6QCW - chains B and R of the 6 polymer chains in the assembly; structure by X-ray diffraction, 2.88 A resolution.

[Chain B]
Protein: RNA-directed RNA polymerase catalytic subunit
Source organism: Influenza B virus
Notes: EC 2.7.7.48
UniProt: Q5V8Y6 (Q5V8Y6_9INFB); residues 1-752 here = UniProt positions 1-752
Sequence (772 residues; each row starts with the number of its first residue; numbers below 1 keep their minus sign (Gly-8 is residue -8)):
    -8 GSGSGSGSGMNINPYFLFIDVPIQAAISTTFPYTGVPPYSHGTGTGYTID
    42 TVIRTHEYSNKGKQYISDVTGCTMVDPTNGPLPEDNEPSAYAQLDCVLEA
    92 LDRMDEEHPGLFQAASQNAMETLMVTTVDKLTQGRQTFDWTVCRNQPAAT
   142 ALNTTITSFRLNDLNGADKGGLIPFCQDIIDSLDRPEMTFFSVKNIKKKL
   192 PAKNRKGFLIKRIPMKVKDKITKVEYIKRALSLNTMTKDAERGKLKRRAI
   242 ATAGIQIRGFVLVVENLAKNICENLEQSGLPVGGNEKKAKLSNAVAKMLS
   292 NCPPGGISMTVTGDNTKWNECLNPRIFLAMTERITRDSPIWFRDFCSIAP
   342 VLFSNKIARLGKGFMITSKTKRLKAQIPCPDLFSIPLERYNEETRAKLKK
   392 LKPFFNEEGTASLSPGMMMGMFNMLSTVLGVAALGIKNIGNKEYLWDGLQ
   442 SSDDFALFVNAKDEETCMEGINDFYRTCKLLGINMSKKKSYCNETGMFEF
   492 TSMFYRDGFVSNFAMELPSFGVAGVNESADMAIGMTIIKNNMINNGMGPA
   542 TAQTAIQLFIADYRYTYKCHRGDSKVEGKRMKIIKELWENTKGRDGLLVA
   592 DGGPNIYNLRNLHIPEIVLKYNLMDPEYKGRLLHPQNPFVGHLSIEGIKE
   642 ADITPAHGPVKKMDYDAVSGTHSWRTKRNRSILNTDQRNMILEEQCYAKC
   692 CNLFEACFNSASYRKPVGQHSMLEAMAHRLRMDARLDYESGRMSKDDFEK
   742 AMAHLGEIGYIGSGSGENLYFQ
Disordered / not traced: -8 to -1, 636-640, 750-763
Sequence notes: expression tag (-8 to 0, 753-763)
From the paper describing this entry:
  - conformationally variable residues (loop rearrangement, side-chain flip): Phe344, Gly407 to Phe413
  - catalytic residues: Asp305, Asp444, Asp445 (proposed by the authors, not directly observed)

[Chain R]
Molecule: 21-nt RNA strand
Sequence (21 nucleotides; numbered 1 to 21; the number before each row is that of its first residue):
     1 UAUACCUCUGCUUCUGCUAUU

[Interface between chain B and chain R]
Residue-residue contacts - 52 pairs, chain B then chain R:
  Gly125(B) with C17(R), phosphate contact
  Arg126(B) with G16(R), phosphate contact; C17(R), phosphate contact
  Gln127(B) with U15(R), hydrogen bond to the phosphate; G16(R), hydrogen bond to the phosphate
  Arg135(B) with C14(R), base contact
  Asn136(B) with C14(R), hydrogen bond to the phosphate; U15(R), phosphate contact
  Asn225(B) with C14(R), sugar contact
  Thr226(B) with C14(R), sugar contact
  Met227(B) with C14(R), sugar contact; U15(R), sugar contact; G16(R), sugar contact
  Lys229(B) with G16(R), hydrogen bond to the base
  Asp230(B) with U15(R), hydrogen bond to the base
  Arg239(B) with G16(R), hydrogen bond to the base
  Ile241(B) with G16(R), base contact
  Ala242(B) with G16(R), hydrogen bond to the sugar
  Thr243(B) with G16(R), sugar contact
  Arg249(B) with G16(R), hydrogen bond to the phosphate; C17(R), salt bridge to the phosphate
  Lys260(B) with A19(R), salt bridge to the phosphate
  Leu271(B) with U18(R), sugar contact; A19(R), sugar contact
  Pro272(B) with A19(R), hydrogen bond to the sugar
  Val273(B) with A19(R), hydrogen bond to the sugar
  Gly274(B) with A19(R), sugar contact; U20(R), sugar contact
  Gly275(B) with U20(R), sugar contact
  Gly352(B) with C14(R), hydrogen bond to the base
  Lys353(B) with U13(R), hydrogen bond to the base; C14(R), salt bridge to the phosphate
  Met410(B) with G16(R), hydrogen bond to the base
  Gly411(B) with G16(R), base contact; C17(R), base contact
  Met412(B) with C17(R), sugar contact
  Asn414(B) with C17(R), hydrogen bond to the sugar; U18(R), hydrogen bond to the sugar
  Met415(B) with U18(R), sugar contact; A19(R), sugar contact
  Asp655(B) with U21(R), base contact
  Asn670(B) with G10(R), sugar contact; C11(R), hydrogen bond to the phosphate; U12(R), base contact
  Arg671(B) with U9(R), salt bridge to the phosphate; G10(R), hydrogen bond to the phosphate
  Ser672(B) with U9(R), hydrogen bond to the sugar; G10(R), sugar contact; U12(R), phosphate contact
  Asn675(B) with C8(R), hydrogen bond to the sugar; U9(R), hydrogen bond to the sugar
  Gln678(B) with U13(R), phosphate contact
Other interface residues (no listed pair), chain B (37 interface residues in all): Thr228, Glu256, Lys668

[Overview]
37 residues of chain B face 14 of chain R across their interface; the contacts include 20 hydrogen bonds and 4
salt bridges. Among the polar pairs are Lys229(B)-G16(R), Asp230(B)-U15(R) and Arg239(B)-G16(R). From the
paper: catalytic residues Asp305(B), Asp444(B) and Asp445(B); conformational variability at Phe344(B) and
Gly407(B).
Here chain B is RNA-directed RNA polymerase catalytic subunit (Influenza B virus) and chain R is a 21-nt RNA
strand. Entry 6QCW (Crystal structure of influenza B polymerase initiation state with capped 14-mer RNA
primer) was determined by X-ray diffraction together with 6QCS, 6QCT, 6QCV and 6QCX from the same study.
